PDB entry 8OEE | X-ray diffraction, 3.15 A resolution | chains A and C of the 4 polymer chains in the assembly

# Chain A (and C)
Molecule: Aquaporin-2
Organism: Homo sapiens
Notes: chain C of this document is another copy of the same molecule, construct and numbering; everything in this record applies to it too
Reference sequence: P41181 (AQP2_HUMAN); residues 3-241 here = UniProt positions 3-241
Sequence (241 residues; row label = number of the first residue in the row):
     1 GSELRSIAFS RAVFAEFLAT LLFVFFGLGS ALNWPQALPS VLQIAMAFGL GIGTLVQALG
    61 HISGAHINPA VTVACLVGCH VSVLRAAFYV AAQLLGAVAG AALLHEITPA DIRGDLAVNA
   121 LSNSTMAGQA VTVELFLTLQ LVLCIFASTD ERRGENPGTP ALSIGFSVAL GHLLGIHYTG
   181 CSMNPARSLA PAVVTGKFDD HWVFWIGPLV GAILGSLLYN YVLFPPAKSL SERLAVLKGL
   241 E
Not modelled in the structure: 1, 241 (chain C: 1-5)
Disulfide bonds: Cys75-Cys79
Differences from the reference sequence: expression tag (1-2); engineered mutation Met126 (Thr in P41181)
Swiss-Prot annotation at these positions:
  - motif: Asn68 to Ala70 (NPA 1), Asn184 to Ala186 (NPA 2)
  - glycosylation: Asn123 (N-linked (GlcNAc...) asparagine)
  - natural variant: Leu22 (L22V: In NDI2), Leu28 (L28P: In NDI2), Ala47 (A47V: In NDI2), Gln57 (Q57P: In NDI2), Gly64 (G64R: In NDI2), Asn68 (N68S: In NDI2), Ala70 (A70D: In NDI2), Val71 (V71M: In NDI2), Gly100 (G100R: In NDI2; G100V: In NDI2), Thr108 (T108M: In NDI2), Thr125 (T125M: In NDI2), Met126 (T126M: In NDI2; this construct carries the variant), 10 further natural variant entries in UniProt
  - mutagenesis: Gly78 (G78A: Does not affect interaction with MIAC; when associated with A-79), Cys79 (C79A: Does not affect interaction with MIAC; when associated with A-78), Ser148 (S148A: No effect on sorting from the ER to the vesicles, redistribution to apical membrane, or endocytosis; S148D: Retained in the endoplasmic reticulum), Leu217 (L217A: Abolishes interaction with MIAC; when associated with A-221), Tyr221 (Y221A: Abolishes interaction with MIAC; when associated with A-217), Ser229 (S229A: No effect on sorting from the ER to the vesicles, redistribution to apical membrane, or endocytosis ...), Ser231 (S231A: No effect on sorting from the ER to the vesicles, redistribution to apical membrane, or endocytosis ...), Glu232 (E232A: Reduces interaction with MIAC)
From the paper describing this entry:
  - disease-associated variants - T126M, A147T: decreased localization (citing earlier work)
  - mutagenesis - T126M: unchanged stability
  - mutagenesis - A147T (61.71 +/- 0.96 degC): decreased stability
  - mutagenesis - A147T: decreased expression
  - post-translational modification sites: Asn123 (citing earlier work)
  - disease-associated variants - A147T: decreased stability
  - disease-associated variants - A147T: decreased expression

# How chain A and chain C interact
Pairs across the interface (80):
  Arg11(A) - Val222(C)  hydrogen bond (side chain-backbone)
  Arg11(A) - Leu223(C)
  Arg11(A) - Pro225(C)
  Phe14(A) - Val222(C)  hydrophobic
  Phe14(A) - Leu223(C)  hydrophobic
  Leu18(A) - Leu143(C)  hydrophobic
  Leu18(A) - Leu218(C)  hydrophobic
  Leu22(A) - Phe136(C)  hydrophobic
  Leu22(A) - Leu139(C)  hydrophobic
  Phe25(A) - Phe136(C)  hydrophobic
  Phe25(A) - Leu174(C)  hydrophobic
  Phe26(A) - Phe136(C)
  Phe26(A) - Leu137(C)  hydrophobic
  Phe26(A) - Gln140(C)
  Phe26(A) - Leu170(C)
  Phe26(A) - Gly171(C)
  Phe26(A) - Leu174(C)  hydrophobic
  Gly29(A) - Leu174(C)
  Ser30(A) - Leu173(C)  hydrogen bond (side chain-backbone)
  Ser30(A) - Leu174(C)  hydrogen bond (side chain-backbone)
  Asn33(A) - Asn123(C)
  Asn33(A) - His177(C)
  Asn33(A) - Tyr178(C)
  Pro35(A) - Asn123(C)
  Leu42(A) - Leu42(C)  hydrophobic
  Gln43(A) - Val41(C)
  Gln43(A) - Leu42(C)  hydrogen bond (side chain-backbone)
  Gln43(A) - Leu173(C)
  Met46(A) - Leu42(C)  hydrophobic
  Met46(A) - Leu173(C)
  Ala47(A) - Leu170(C)
  Ala47(A) - Leu173(C)
  Leu50(A) - Phe166(C)  hydrophobic
  Leu50(A) - Ala169(C)  hydrophobic
  Leu50(A) - Leu170(C)
  Gly51(A) - Leu170(C)
  Thr54(A) - Gln140(C)
  Thr54(A) - Cys144(C)
  Thr54(A) - Ser167(C)
  Thr54(A) - Leu170(C)
  Val56(A) - Arg153(C)  hydrogen bond (backbone-side chain)
  Gln57(A) - Cys144(C)
  Gln57(A) - Ala147(C)
  Gln57(A) - Ser148(C)  hydrogen bond
  Gln57(A) - Arg153(C)  hydrogen bond (backbone-side chain)
  Gln57(A) - Glu155(C)
  Gln57(A) - Pro160(C)
  Gln57(A) - Ser163(C)
  Ala58(A) - Leu143(C)
  Ala58(A) - Cys144(C)  hydrophobic
  Ala58(A) - Ala147(C)
  Ala58(A) - Arg153(C)
  Leu59(A) - Arg153(C)
  Leu59(A) - Leu223(C)  hydrophobic
  Gly60(A) - Arg153(C)
  His61(A) - Ala147(C)
  His61(A) - Arg153(C)  hydrogen bond
  His61(A) - Tyr219(C)  hydrogen bond
  His61(A) - Phe224(C)
  Ile62(A) - Tyr219(C)  hydrophobic
  Ile62(A) - Leu223(C)
  Leu103(A) - Phe136(C)  hydrophobic
  Leu104(A) - Tyr178(C)
  Glu106(A) - Gln129(C)  hydrogen bond (backbone-side chain)
  Ile107(A) - Gln129(C)  hydrogen bond (backbone-side chain)
  Ile107(A) - Thr132(C)
  Ile107(A) - Val133(C)  hydrophobic
  Ile107(A) - Tyr178(C)
  Thr108(A) - Gln129(C)
  Thr108(A) - Tyr178(C)  hydrogen bond
  Pro109(A) - Asn123(C)
  Ile112(A) - Asn123(C)
  Glu155(A) - Asn156(C)
  Pro157(A) - Glu155(C)
  Pro157(A) - Asn156(C)
  Pro157(A) - Pro160(C)
  Gly158(A) - Glu155(C)
  Gly158(A) - Pro160(C)
  Gly158(A) - Ser163(C)
  Leu162(A) - Phe166(C)  hydrophobic
Also at the interface, not in a pair above, chain A (40 interface residues in all): Ala15, Leu21, Ala37, Arg113, Phe166
Also at the interface, not in a pair above, chain C (41 interface residues in all): Met46, Ser124, Thr125, Asp150, Arg152, Gly158, Leu162

# Overview
The interface between chain A and chain C involves 40 residues on one side and 41 on the other; the contacts
include 12 hydrogen bonds. Among the polar pairs are Arg11(A)-Val222(C), Ser30(A)-Leu173(C) and
Ser30(A)-Leu174(C). The paper reports that T126M and A147T of chain A reduce localization; a modification site
at Asn123(A).
Both chains are Aquaporin-2 (Homo sapiens). Entry 8OEE (Crystal structure of human AQP2 T126M mutant) was
determined by X-ray diffraction together with 8GHJ from the same study.
